PDB entry 5KZQ | X-ray diffraction, 2.80 A resolution | chain A

Chain A:
Protein: Metabotropic glutamate receptor 2
Source organism: Homo sapiens
UniProt: Q14416 (GRM2_HUMAN); residues 1-564 here = UniProt positions 1-564
Amino-acid sequence (570 residues; row label = number of the first residue in the row):
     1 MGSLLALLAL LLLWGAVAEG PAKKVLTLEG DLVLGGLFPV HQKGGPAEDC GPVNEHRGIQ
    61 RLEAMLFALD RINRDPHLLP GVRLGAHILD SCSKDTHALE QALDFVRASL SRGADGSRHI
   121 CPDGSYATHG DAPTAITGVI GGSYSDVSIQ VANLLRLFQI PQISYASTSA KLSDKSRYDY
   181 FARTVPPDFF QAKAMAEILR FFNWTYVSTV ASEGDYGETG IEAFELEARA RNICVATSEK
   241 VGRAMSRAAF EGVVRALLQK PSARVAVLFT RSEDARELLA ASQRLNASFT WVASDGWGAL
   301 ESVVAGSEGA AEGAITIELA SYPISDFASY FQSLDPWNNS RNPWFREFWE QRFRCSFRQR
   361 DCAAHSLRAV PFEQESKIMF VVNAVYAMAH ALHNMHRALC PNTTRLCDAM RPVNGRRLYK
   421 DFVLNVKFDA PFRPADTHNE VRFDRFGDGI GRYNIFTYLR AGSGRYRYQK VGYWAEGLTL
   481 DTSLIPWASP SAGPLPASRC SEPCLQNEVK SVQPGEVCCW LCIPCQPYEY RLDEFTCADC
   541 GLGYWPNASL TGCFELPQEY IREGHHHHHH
Unresolved in the structure: 1-23, 44-45, 111-132, 463, 552-570
Sequence notes: conflict Glu563 (Trp in Q14416); expression tag (565-570)
UniProt features mapped onto this chain:
  - binding site (L-glutamate): Arg57, Arg61, Ser145, Ala166, Thr168, Asp295, Lys377
  - glycosylation (N-linked (GlcNAc...) asparagine): Asn203, Asn286, Asn338, Asn402, Asn547
Disulfide bonds: Cys50-Cys92, Cys355-Cys362, Cys400-Cys407, Cys500-Cys519, Cys504-Cys522, Cys525-Cys537
Glycans and other covalent adducts: N-acetylglucosamine (NAG) linked to Asn203
Residues lining bound ligands: 6YS ((1S,2R,3S,4S,5R,6R)-2-azanyl-3-[[3,4-bis(fluoranyl)phenyl]sulfanylmethyl]-4-oxidanyl-bicyclo[3.1.0]hexane-2,6-dicarboxylic acid): Arg57, Arg61, Ser143, Tyr144, Ser145, Ala166, Ser167, Thr168, Ser169, Asp188, Tyr216, Arg271, Ser272, Asp295, Gly296, Lys377

Summary:
Chain A binds compound 6YS. Covalently linked N-acetylglucosamine: at Asn203. From UniProt: 7
L-glutamate-binding residues.
Chain A is Metabotropic glutamate receptor 2 (Homo sapiens); the structure, Metabotropic Glutamate Receptor in
complex with antagonist
(1S,2R,3S,4S,5R,6R)-2-azanyl-3-[[3,4-bis(fluoranyl)phenyl]sulfanylmethyl]-4-oxidanyl-bicyclo[3.1.0]hexane-2,6-dicarboxylic
acid, was determined by X-ray diffraction, deposited together with 5KZN.
